PDB entry 9JQ5 | electron microscopy, 3.35 A resolution | chains B and C of the 4 polymer chains in the assembly

# Chain B (and C)
Protein: Isovaleryl-CoA dehydrogenase, mitochondrial
From: Homo sapiens
Notes: EC 1.3.8.4, 1.3.8.1; chain C of this document is another copy of the same molecule, construct and numbering; everything in this record applies to it too
UniProtKB: P26440 (IVD_HUMAN); residues -31 to 394 here correspond to UniProt positions 1-426 (UniProt number = residue number + 32)
Sequence (426 residues; each row starts with the number of its first residue; numbers below 1 keep their minus sign (Met-31 is residue -31)):
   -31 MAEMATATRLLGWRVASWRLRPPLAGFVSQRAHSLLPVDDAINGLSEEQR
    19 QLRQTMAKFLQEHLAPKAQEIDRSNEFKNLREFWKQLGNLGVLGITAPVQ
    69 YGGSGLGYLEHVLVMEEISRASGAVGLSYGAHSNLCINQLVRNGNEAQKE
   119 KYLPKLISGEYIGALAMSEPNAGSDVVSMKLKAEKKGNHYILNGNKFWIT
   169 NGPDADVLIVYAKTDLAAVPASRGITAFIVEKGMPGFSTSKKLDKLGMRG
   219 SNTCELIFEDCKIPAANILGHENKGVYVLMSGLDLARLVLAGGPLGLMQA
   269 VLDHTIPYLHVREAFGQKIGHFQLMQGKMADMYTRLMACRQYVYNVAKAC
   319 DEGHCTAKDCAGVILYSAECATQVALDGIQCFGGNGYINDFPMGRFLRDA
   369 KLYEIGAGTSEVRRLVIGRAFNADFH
Disordered / not traced: -31 to 5, 393-394
Differences from the reference sequence: engineered mutation Ala254 (Glu286 in P26440)
Residues lining bound ligands:
  - FAD (flavin-adenine dinucleotide), molecule 1: Leu95, Leu103, Leu133, Ala134, Met135, Ser136, Gly141, Ser142, Trp166, Thr168, Lys213, Thr221, Leu370, Ile373, Gly374, Gly376, Thr377, Glu379, Leu383
  - FAD, molecule 2: Tyr276, Arg280, Ala282, Phe283, Ile287, Phe290, Leu292, Met293, Gln348, Cys349, Phe350, Gly351, Gly352, Asn353, Tyr355
  - Isovaleryl-coenzyme A (IVC): Leu95, Ala99, Leu103, Met135, Ser136, Gly141, Ser142, Asp143, Val144, Val145, Thr168, Pro188, Ser190, Arg191, Val244, Tyr245, Met248, Ser249, Leu251, Asp252, Leu258, Gly374, Ala375, Gly376, Val380, Val384, Arg387
What the authors report for this chain:
  - binding site for Isovaleryl-coenzyme A: Ser142, Ser190, Arg191, Met248, Asp252, Arg255
  - specificity-determining residues: Leu95, Ala99, Leu103, Leu258, Gly374, Ala375
  - disease-associated variants - R21C, R21P, S249G/F350V, A268V, A282V, E379K: decreased catalytic activity
  - disease-associated variants - R21C, R21P, S249G/F350V, A268V, A282V, E379K: decreased binding to flavin-adenine dinucleotide
  - disease-associated variants - R21C, R21P, S249G/F350V, A282V, E379K: decreased expression
  - disease-associated variants - A268V: unchanged stability
  - mutagenesis - T168A, Q291A, T377A: decreased binding to flavin-adenine dinucleotide

# Chain B / chain C interface
Pairs across the interface (64; chain B residue first):
  Asp8(B) with His322(C)
  Ala9(B) with His322(C)
  Ile10(B) with Asn313(C); Val314(C), hydrophobic; Ala317(C), hydrophobic; His322(C); Asp327(C)
  His278(B) with Phe389(C), hydrogen bond (side chain-backbone); Asn390(C)
  Gly288(B) with Asn390(C), hydrogen bond (backbone-side chain)
  His289(B) with Asn390(C)
  Gln291(B) with Leu383(C)
  Gln294(B) with Leu383(C); Gly386(C); Asn390(C), hydrogen bond
  Met297(B) with Phe389(C), hydrophobic
  Ala298(B) with Ile385(C), hydrophobic
  Asp299(B) with Arg382(C), salt bridge
  Tyr301(B) with Lys326(C); Asp327(C), hydrogen bond; Phe389(C), hydrophobic
  Thr302(B) with Tyr310(C); Gly330(C); Tyr334(C)
  Arg303(B) with Tyr334(C)
  Met305(B) with Tyr310(C)
  Ala306(B) with Tyr310(C), hydrophobic; Tyr334(C), hydrophobic
  Gln309(B) with Tyr310(C); Asn313(C)
  Tyr310(B) with Thr302(C); Met305(C); Ala306(C), hydrophobic; Gln309(C)
  Asn313(B) with Ile10(C); Gln309(C), hydrogen bond; Asn313(C), hydrogen bond
  Val314(B) with Ile10(C), hydrophobic
  Ala317(B) with Ile10(C), hydrophobic
  His322(B) with Asp8(C), salt bridge; Ile10(C)
  Lys326(B) with Tyr301(C)
  Asp327(B) with Ile10(C); Tyr301(C), hydrogen bond
  Gly330(B) with Thr302(C)
  Tyr334(B) with Arg303(C); Ala306(C), hydrophobic; Tyr334(C), hydrogen bond
  Arg382(B) with Gln294(C); Gly295(C); Ala298(C); Asp299(C), salt bridge
  Leu383(B) with Gln291(C); Gln294(C)
  Ile385(B) with Ala298(C), hydrophobic
  Gly386(B) with Gln294(C); Met297(C)
  Phe389(B) with Ile274(C), hydrophobic; His278(C), hydrogen bond (backbone-side chain); Tyr301(C), hydrophobic
  Asn390(B) with His278(C); Gly288(C), hydrogen bond (side chain-backbone); His289(C), hydrogen bond; Gln294(C)
Also at the interface, not in a pair above, chain B (37 interface residues in all): Asn11, Gly295, Thr324, Cys338, Arg387
Also at the interface, not in a pair above, chain C (36 interface residues in all): Asn11, Cys338, Arg387

# In short
The interface between chain B and chain C involves 37 residues on one side and 36 on the other, with 11
hydrogen bonds and 3 salt bridges. Polar contacts include Asp299(B)-Arg382(C), His322(B)-Asp8(C) and
His278(B)-Phe389(C). From the paper: a binding site for Isovaleryl-coenzyme A at Ser142(B), Ser190(B) and
Arg191(B) among others; R21C, R21P and S249G/F350V of chain B, among others, reduce binding to flavin-adenine
dinucleotide; 9 substitutions were tested in all.
Both chains are Isovaleryl-CoA dehydrogenase, mitochondrial (Homo sapiens). Entry 9JQ5 (Structure of human IVD
in complex with FAD and isovaleryl-CoA) was determined by electron microscopy (same publication as 9JQ3 and
9JQ4).
